8J4U - chains M and N of the 18 polymer chains in the assembly; structure by electron microscopy, 2.97 A resolution.

== Chain M (and N) ==
Protein: Nucleoside triphosphate hydrolase
Source organism: Escherichia coli
Notes: chain N of this document is another copy of the same molecule, construct and numbering; everything in this record applies to it too
Reference sequence: A0A822U1Y5 (A0A822U1Y5_ECOLX); residue numbers follow UniProt; this construct covers 1-610
Amino-acid sequence (610 residues; row label = number of the first residue in the row):
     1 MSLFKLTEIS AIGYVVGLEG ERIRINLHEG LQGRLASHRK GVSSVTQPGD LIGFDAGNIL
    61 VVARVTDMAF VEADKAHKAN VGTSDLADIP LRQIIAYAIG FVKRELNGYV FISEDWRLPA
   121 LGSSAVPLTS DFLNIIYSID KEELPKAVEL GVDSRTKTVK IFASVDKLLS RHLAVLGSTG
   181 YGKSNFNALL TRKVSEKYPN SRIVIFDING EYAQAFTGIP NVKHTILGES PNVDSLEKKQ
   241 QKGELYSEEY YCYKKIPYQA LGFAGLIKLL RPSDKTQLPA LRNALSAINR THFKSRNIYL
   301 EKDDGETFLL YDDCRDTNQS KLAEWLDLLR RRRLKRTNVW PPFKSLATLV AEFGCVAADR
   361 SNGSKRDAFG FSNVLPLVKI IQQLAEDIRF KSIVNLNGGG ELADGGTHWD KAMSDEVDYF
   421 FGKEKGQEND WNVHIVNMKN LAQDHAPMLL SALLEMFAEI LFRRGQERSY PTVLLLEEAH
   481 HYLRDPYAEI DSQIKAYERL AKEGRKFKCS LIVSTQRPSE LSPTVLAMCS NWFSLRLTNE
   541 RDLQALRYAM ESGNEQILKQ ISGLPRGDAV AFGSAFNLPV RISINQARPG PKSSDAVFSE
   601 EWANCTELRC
Unresolved in the structure: 1-2, 72-88, 485-497, 606-610 (chain N: 1-2, 72-88, 485-494, 604-610)
Small-molecule neighbours: ATP-gamma-S (AGS; phosphothiophosphoric acid-adenylate ester): S178, T179, G180, Y181, G182, K183, S184, N185, E211, E477, R566, G567, I584, N585, Q586

== Interface between chain M and chain N ==
Pairs across the interface - 53 pairs, chain M then chain N:
  R34(M) with P119(N); A120(N)
  Q47(M) with L118(N); P119(N), hydrogen bond (side chain-backbone)
  T66(M) with G20(N)
  D67(M) with L18(N)
  M68(M) with G17(N); L18(N), hydrogen bond (backbone-backbone); L121(N), hydrophobic
  T179(M) with E551(N), hydrogen bond
  R296(M) with R332(N)
  D313(M) with R330(N), salt bridge
  R315(M) with R330(N)
  D316(M) with V356(N); A357(N); A358(N), hydrogen bond (side chain-backbone)
  A368(M) with K275(N)
  F371(M) with K275(N)
  S372(M) with D274(N)
  L375(M) with S273(N); D274(N)
  E386(M) with R282(N), salt bridge
  D387(M) with R499(N), salt bridge
  I388(M) with F462(N)
  R389(M) with F462(N); E503(N), salt bridge
  L441(M) with E503(N)
  Q443(M) with K502(N); E503(N)
  D444(M) with K495(N); R499(N), salt bridge; K502(N), salt bridge
  H445(M) with R499(N)
  Q516(M) with E551(N)
  R517(M) with E551(N), salt bridge
  T538(M) with E551(N), hydrogen bond (side chain-backbone)
  N539(M) with M550(N)
  R541(M) with Y548(N), hydrogen bond (side chain-backbone)
  D595(M) with R505(N), salt bridge
  A596(M) with R505(N)
  F598(M) with L169(N); P471(N), hydrophobic; R505(N); S510(N)
  S599(M) with D166(N); Y198(N)
  E601(M) with K425(N), salt bridge; Y470(N)
  W602(M) with N200(N); S201(N); Y470(N); P471(N)
  C605(M) with N200(N)
Interface residues without a listed pair, chain M (49 interface residues in all): A69, F70, R92, R155, S178, K379, Q382, S392, A442, K559, G563, P565, R581, V597, A603
Interface residues without a listed pair, chain N (56 interface residues in all): V15, V16, E19, E21, A56, E114, D115, W116, R171, R202, F263, P272, L278, P279, Q466, T472, V473, A496, K508, R547, S552, G553

== In short ==
Chain M and chain N form an interface of 49 and 56 residues respectively; the contacts include 6 hydrogen
bonds and 9 salt bridges. Polar contacts include D313(M)-R330(N), E386(M)-R282(N) and D387(M)-R499(N). Chain M
binds ATP-gamma-S.
Chain M and chain N are both Nucleoside triphosphate hydrolase (Escherichia coli); the structure, Structure of
HerA-Sir2 complex from Escherichia coli Nezha system, was determined by electron microscopy.
